PDB entry 8INV | X-ray diffraction, 1.85 A resolution | chain A

# Chain A
Molecule: Glycosyltransferase
From: Catharanthus roseus
Notes: EC 2.4.1.-
UniProt: A0A385Z961 (A0A385Z961_CATRO); numbering as in UniProt (aligned over 11-474)
Sequence (464 residues; each row starts with the number of its first residue):
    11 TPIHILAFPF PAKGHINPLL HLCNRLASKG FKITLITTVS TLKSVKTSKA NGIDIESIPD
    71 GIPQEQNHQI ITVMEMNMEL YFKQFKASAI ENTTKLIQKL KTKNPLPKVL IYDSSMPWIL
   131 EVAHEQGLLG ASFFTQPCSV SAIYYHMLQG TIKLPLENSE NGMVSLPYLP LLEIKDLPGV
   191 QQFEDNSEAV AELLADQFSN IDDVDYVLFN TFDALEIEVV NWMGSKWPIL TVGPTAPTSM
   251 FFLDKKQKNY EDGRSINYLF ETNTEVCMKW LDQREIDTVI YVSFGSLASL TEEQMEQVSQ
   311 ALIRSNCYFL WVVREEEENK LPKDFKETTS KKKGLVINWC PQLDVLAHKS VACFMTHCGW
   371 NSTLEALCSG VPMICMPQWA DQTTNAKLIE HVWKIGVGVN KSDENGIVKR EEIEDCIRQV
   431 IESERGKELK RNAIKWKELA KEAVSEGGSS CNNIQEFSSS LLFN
Disordered / not traced: 11-12, 73-79, 165-172, 248-265, 413-416, 473-474
Ligand contacts:
  - bufalin (BUF): Phe20, His25, Ile81, Met84, Glu85, Met88, Ser125, Gln146, Phe193, Val200, Leu204, Gln207, Leu297, Trp389
  - UDP (uridine-5'-diphosphate): Lys23, Gly24, Asn27, Tyr268, Tyr291, Ser293, Gly295, Ser296, Leu297, Val322, Trp349, Cys350, Gln352, His367, Gly369, Trp370, Asn371, Ser372, Glu375, Gln392

# In short
Chain A binds UDP and bufalin.
Chain A is Glycosyltransferase (Catharanthus roseus); the structure, Crystal structure of UGT74AN3-UDP-BUF,
was determined by X-ray diffraction (same publication as 8INA, 8IND, 8INO, 8WRJ and 8WRK).
